PDB entry 7QZ2 | X-ray diffraction, 1.87 A resolution | chains A and B

== Chain A (and B) ==
Name: Histidine kinase
Source organism: Pseudomonas aeruginosa
Notes: EC 2.7.13.3; chain B of this document is another copy of the same molecule, construct and numbering; everything in this record applies to it too
UniProtKB: A0A0A8RMX6 (A0A0A8RMX6_PSEAI); residues 662-793 here correspond to UniProt positions 678-809 (UniProt number = residue number + 16)
Chain sequence (156 residues; row label = number of the first residue in the row):
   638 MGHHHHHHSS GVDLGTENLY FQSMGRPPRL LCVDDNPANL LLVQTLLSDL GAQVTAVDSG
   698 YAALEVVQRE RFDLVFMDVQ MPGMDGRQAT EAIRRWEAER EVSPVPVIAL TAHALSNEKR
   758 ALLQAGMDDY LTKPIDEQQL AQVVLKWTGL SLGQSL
Unresolved in the structure: 638-661, 791-793 (chain B: 638-661)
Differences from the reference sequence: initiating methionine (638); expression tag (639-661)
Ion coordination: Mg2+: D672, D715, Q717; Cd2+ site 1: D695 (shared with E707(B), E736(B) of chain B); Cd2+ site 2: E707 (shared with D695(B) of chain B); beryllium trifluoride ion near D715 (its only coordinating residue here); Cd2+ site 3: E738 (shared with D766(B) of chain B)
Residues lining bound ligands: beryllium trifluoride: D671, D672, D715, V716, Q717, M718, L747, T748, A749, H750, K770
From the paper describing this entry:
  - binding site for beryllium trifluoride ion: D715, H750
  - post-translational modification sites: D715
  - conformationally variable residues (side-chain flip): H750

== Chain A / chain B interface ==
Residue-residue contacts - 12 pairs, chain A then chain B:
  R666(A) - D695(B)  salt bridge
  Q681(A) - Q681(B)
  V694(A) - R706(B)
  D695(A) - R666(B)  salt bridge
  D695(A) - E707(B)
  A699(A) - R706(B)
  A699(A) - E707(B)
  E702(A) - R706(B)
  R706(A) - A699(B)
  R706(A) - E702(B)
  E707(A) - D695(B)
  E707(A) - A699(B)
Other interface residues (no listed pair), chain A (10 interface residues in all): Q690, A693
Other interface residues (no listed pair), chain B (10 interface residues in all): P674, T692, V694

== Summary ==
Chain A and chain B each contribute 10 residues to their interface, with 2 salt bridges. The salt-bridged pair
is R666(A)-D695(B). Chain A binds beryllium trifluoride. D672(A), D715(A) and Q717(A) form the Mg2+ site. From
the paper: a binding site for beryllium trifluoride ion at D715(A) and H750(A); a modification site at
D715(A).
Both chains are Histidine kinase (Pseudomonas aeruginosa). Entry 7QZ2 (Crystal structure of GacS D1 domain in
complex with BeF3-) was determined by X-ray diffraction together with 7Z8N and 7QZO from the same study.
